PDB entry 1OWD | X-ray diffraction, 2.32 A resolution | chain A

== Chain A ==
Name: Urokinase-type plasminogen activator
From: Homo sapiens
Notes: EC 3.4.21.73
UniProt: P00749 (UROK_HUMAN); the construct lacks a stretch of the UniProt sequence, so the offset changes along the chain: 1-23 = UniProt 179-201; 24-244 = UniProt 203-423
Amino-acid sequence (245 residues; row label = number of the first residue in the row):
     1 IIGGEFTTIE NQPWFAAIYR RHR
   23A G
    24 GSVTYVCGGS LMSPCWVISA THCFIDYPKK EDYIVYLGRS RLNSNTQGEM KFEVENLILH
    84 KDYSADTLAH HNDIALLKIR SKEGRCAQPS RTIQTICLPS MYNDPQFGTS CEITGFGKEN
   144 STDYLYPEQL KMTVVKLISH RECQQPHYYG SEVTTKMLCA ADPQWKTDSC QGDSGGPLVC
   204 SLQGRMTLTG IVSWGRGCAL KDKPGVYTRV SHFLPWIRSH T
Swiss-Prot annotation at these positions:
  - active site (Charge relay system): His45, Asp96, Ser197
  - modified residue: Ser144 (Phosphoserine)
  - glycosylation: Asn143 (N-linked (GlcNAc...) asparagine)
Disulfide bonds: Cys30-Cys46, Cys38-Cys109, Cys134-Cys203, Cys166-Cys182, Cys193-Cys221
Ligand contacts: 497 (6-[amino(imino)methyl]-N-[(4R)-4-ethyl-1,2,3,4-tetrahydroisoquinolin-6-yl]-2-naphthamide): His45, Asp49, His93, Asp191, Ser192, Cys193, Gln194, Ser197, Val215, Ser216, Trp217, Gly218, Gly220, Cys221, Gly228

== Summary ==
Chain A binds compound 497. UniProt lists 3 active-site residues.
Chain A is Urokinase-type plasminogen activator (Homo sapiens); the structure, Substituted 2-Naphthamidine
inhibitors of urokinase, was determined by X-ray diffraction (same publication as 1OWE, 1OWH, 1OWI, 1OWJ and
1OWK).
